Entry 4CJ1 (X-ray diffraction, 1.63 A resolution); this record covers chains A and B.

Chain A:
Protein: Endoglucanase D
Source organism: Clostridium thermocellum
Notes: EC 3.2.1.4
Reference sequence: P0C2S4 (GUND_CLOTM); residues 25-649 here correspond to UniProt positions 1-625 (UniProt number = residue number - 24)
Amino-acid sequence (625 residues; numbered 25 to 649; the number before each row is that of its first residue):
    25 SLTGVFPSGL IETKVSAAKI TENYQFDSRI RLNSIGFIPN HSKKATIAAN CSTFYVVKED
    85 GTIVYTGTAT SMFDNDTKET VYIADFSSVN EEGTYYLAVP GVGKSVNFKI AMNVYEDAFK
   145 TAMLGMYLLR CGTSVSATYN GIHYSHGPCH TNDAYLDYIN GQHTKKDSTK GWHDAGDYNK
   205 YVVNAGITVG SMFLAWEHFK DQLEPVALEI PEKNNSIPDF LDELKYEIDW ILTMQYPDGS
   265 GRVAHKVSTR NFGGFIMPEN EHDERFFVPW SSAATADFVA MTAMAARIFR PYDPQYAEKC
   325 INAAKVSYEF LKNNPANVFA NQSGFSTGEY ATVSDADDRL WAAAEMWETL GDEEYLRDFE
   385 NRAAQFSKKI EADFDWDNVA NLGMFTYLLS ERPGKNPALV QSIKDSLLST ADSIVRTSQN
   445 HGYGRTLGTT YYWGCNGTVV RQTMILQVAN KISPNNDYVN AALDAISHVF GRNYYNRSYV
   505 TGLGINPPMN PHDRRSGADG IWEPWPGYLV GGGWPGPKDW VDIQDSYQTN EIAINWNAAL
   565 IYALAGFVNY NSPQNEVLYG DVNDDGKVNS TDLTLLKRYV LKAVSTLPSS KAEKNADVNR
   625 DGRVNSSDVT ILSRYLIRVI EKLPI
Disordered / not traced: 25-33, 578-649
Metal / ion sites: Zn2+: Cys155, Cys173, His174, His197; Ca2+ site 1: Glu236, Asn239, Ile241, Asp243, Asp246; Ca2+ site 2: Thr356, Ser358, Asp361, Asp362, Asp401; Ca2+ site 3: Ser520, Asp523, Ile525
UniProt features mapped onto this chain:
  - active site: Asp201 (Nucleophile), His516, Asp546, Glu555 (Proton donor)
Reported in the primary citation:
  - catalytic residues: Asp198, Asp201, Glu555 (citing earlier work)
  - specificity-determining residues: Glu353, Val357, Trp538 (by similarity / conservation)

Chain B:
Protein: H3 affitin
Source organism: Synthetic construct
Amino-acid sequence (81 residues; numbered -10 to 70; the number before each row is that of its first residue; numbers below 1 keep their minus sign (Met-10 is residue -10)):
   -10 MRGSHHHHHH GSVKVKFHQI GEEKEVDTSK IKKVWRINTR LGMRVAFTYD DNGKTGRGMV
    50 PEKDAPKELL DMLARAEGKL N
Disordered / not traced: -10 to 0, 8-11, 68-70

How chain A and chain B interact:
Residue-residue contacts (30; chain A residue first):
  Asp198(A) with Arg29(B), salt bridge
  Ala199(A) with Arg29(B)
  Asp201(A) with Arg29(B), salt bridge
  Tyr205(A) with Arg29(B)
  Phe276(A) with Leu30(B), hydrophobic
  Gly352(A) with Arg29(B)
  Glu353(A) with Arg29(B), hydrogen bond (backbone-backbone); Leu30(B); Gly31(B)
  Tyr354(A) with Arg29(B), hydrogen bond
  Ala355(A) with Asn27(B), hydrogen bond (backbone-side chain)
  Thr356(A) with Asn27(B)
  Val357(A) with Asn27(B); Met32(B), hydrophobic
  Trp400(A) with Asn27(B); Thr28(B); Arg29(B)
  Asp401(A) with Asn27(B), hydrogen bond
  Trp457(A) with Thr28(B); Leu30(B), hydrophobic; Met48(B), hydrophobic
  Trp538(A) with Trp24(B), hydrophobic; Ile26(B), hydrophobic; Arg46(B), hydrogen bond (backbone-side chain)
  Pro539(A) with Arg46(B)
  Tyr551(A) with Met48(B), hydrophobic
  Gln552(A) with Arg46(B); Met48(B)
  Thr553(A) with Arg46(B)
  Glu555(A) with Arg29(B), salt bridge
Also at the interface, not in a pair above, chain B (12 interface residues in all): Ala35, Thr37
Interface features reported in the paper:
  - residue pairs: Asp198(A)-Arg29(B) (salt bridge), Asp201(A)-Arg29(B) (salt bridge)

Overview:
Chain A and chain B form an interface of 20 and 12 residues respectively, with 5 hydrogen bonds and 3 salt
bridges. Polar contacts include Asp198(A)-Arg29(B), Asp201(A)-Arg29(B) and Glu555(A)-Arg29(B). The authors
report salt bridges between Asp198(A) and Arg29(B) and Asp201(A) and Arg29(B). The paper reports catalytic
residues Asp198(A), Asp201(A) and Glu555(A); specificity determinants Glu353(A), Val357(A) and Trp538(A).
Chain A is Endoglucanase D (Clostridium thermocellum) and chain B is H3 affitin (Synthetic construct); the
structure, Crystal structure of CelD in complex with affitin H3, was determined by X-ray diffraction,
deposited together with 4CJ0 and 4CJ2.
